Entry 8F5P (electron microscopy, 3.40 A resolution); this record covers chains E and F of the 6 polymer chains in the assembly.

== Chain E ==
Name: WD_REPEATS_REGION domain-containing protein
Source organism: Leishmania tarentolae
UniProt: A0A640KQ11 (A0A640KQ11_LEITA); residues 1-1654 here = UniProt positions 1-1654
Chain sequence (1654 residues; each row starts with the number of its first residue):
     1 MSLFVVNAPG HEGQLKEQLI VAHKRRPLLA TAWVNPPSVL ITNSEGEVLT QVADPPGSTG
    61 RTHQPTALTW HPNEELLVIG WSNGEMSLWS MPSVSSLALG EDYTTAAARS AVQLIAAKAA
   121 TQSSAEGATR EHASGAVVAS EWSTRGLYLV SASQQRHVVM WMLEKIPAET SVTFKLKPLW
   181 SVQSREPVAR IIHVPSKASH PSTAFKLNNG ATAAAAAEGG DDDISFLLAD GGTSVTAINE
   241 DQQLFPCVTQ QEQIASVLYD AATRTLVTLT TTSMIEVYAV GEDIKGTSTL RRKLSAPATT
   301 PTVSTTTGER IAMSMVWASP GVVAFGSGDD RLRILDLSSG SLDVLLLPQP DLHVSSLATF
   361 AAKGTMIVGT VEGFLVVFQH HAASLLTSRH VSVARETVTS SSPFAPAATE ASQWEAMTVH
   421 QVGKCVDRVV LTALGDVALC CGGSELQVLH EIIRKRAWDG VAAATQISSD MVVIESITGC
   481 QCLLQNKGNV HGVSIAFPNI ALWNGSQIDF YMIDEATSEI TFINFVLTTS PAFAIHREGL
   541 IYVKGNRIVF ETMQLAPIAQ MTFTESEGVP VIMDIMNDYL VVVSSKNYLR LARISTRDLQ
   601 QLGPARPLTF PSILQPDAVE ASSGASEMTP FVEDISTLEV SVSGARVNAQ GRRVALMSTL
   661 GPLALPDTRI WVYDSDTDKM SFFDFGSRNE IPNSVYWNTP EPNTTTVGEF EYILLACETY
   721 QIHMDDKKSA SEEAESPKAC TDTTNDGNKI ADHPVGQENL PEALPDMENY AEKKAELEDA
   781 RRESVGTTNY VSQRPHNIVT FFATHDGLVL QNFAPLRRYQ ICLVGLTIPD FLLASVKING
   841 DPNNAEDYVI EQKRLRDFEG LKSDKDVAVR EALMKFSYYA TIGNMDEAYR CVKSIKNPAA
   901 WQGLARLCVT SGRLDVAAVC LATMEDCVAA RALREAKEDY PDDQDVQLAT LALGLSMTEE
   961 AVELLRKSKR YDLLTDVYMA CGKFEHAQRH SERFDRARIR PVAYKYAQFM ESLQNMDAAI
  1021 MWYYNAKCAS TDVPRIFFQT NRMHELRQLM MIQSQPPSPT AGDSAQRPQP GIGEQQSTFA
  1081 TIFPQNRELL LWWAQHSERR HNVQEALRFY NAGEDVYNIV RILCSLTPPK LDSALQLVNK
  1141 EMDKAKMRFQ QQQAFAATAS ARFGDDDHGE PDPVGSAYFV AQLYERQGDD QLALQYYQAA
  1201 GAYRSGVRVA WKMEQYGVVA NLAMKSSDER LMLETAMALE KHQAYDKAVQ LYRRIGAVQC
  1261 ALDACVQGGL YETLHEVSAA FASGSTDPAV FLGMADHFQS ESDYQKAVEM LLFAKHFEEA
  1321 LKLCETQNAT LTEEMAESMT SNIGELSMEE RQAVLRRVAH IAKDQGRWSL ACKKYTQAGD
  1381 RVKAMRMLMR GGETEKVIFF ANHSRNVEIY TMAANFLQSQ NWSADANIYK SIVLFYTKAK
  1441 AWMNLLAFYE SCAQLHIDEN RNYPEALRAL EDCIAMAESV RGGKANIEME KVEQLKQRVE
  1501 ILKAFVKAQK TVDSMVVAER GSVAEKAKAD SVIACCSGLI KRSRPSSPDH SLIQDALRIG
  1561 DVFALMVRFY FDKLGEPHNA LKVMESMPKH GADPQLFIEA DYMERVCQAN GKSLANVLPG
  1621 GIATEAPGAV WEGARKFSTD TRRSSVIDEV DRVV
Not modelled in the structure: 200-221, 296-309, 382-409, 612-637, 722-767, 785-793, 1053-1077, 1157-1169, 1241-1654

== Chain F ==
Name: WD_REPEATS_REGION domain-containing protein
Source organism: Leishmania tarentolae
UniProt: A0A640KHB7 (A0A640KHB7_LEITA); numbering as in UniProt (aligned over 1-1376)
Chain sequence (1376 residues; each row starts with the number of its first residue):
     1 MVLTQQFVIS NADLGRGHVV EALHPSSPLI ALAGSKGRVL ILNKTGKVEH QLPMQNVVAM
    61 EWECSTDTLA IITSSSSDVH LYTHRTRQTD TIDTKLKDLC FVCWSQSQPL FAIGSKSGQF
   121 VLYNRRTLRL VPVADTHKQR LISGMWVPAQ DSRLLIISED PSLSISDAEG KVLTTIPLPS
   181 VPKSVCVSGM ANSPKSSSFA AVNLDNTLLI VDLRSYATAA GQFNSALGQI TCLTAGINGE
   241 FLAGFASGTV ALLDLAGSEV RLRGSLRLLK NAVEMVNFGE GSGVVAAVAD NRVGLLRITE
   301 DGIAPTGDEA SLESERGVPD LLAWSRDGQQ LFVGTNQGNV TVFTLKVLNV SASYGTLVFS
   361 FTSNRTIGVK NLQDNRVVCT VPVNSDPAFI SAGMAMLAAG VNNQVSYYEY FIPNSLPYPM
   421 VDPAKNVSQS SQQAHSVFLR TVEYPSPVTD LKVNSNLAAV VYDGRVQLSP IRDTPEAAAP
   481 VYFPESGDTR LVSIALSEVF FLYATTSRVS VYALHNLQQV ATFTCNTGLK RAFANPACTR
   541 VAYVDDSSEL FNVNLVTEVA NKAEGYDPDQ KMVLWDQAEA TVFITYDSEK CATFVNTPHS
   601 RHGATCESVL VKDSSEDNLY TPLPPGYTPV TLFRGTVVCQ TPNGTLETVP LQTHNNIFLR
   661 TPNAEAFYNN FSLNRLRWSS NNITSPQEAE DLAVKSLHML DVELAIRVYR QLSQPSLVLC
   721 LEKIRHIHEK NLLLGHVSMI MGYMKDAQNF FLRSSQPLRA LEMRRDMMQW ERALTLAEQL
   781 APEEVPIISR DYAQHLEYRG VYAKALEMYQ KGLRQLPTGH ASTELSVTVQ EVERHNEQCR
   841 QGAARSQIRI GNIADAMKTV KESSEVSFVK ECAKLCEENQ KHEEAAQLYE KAGDIERAAT
   901 IYIERCKNLK AAERLLPFIK SRNIIGIYAR GKEAEGAFVE AEKAFAQAED WDNAVRLRIE
   961 KLNDLHGAYV IVRQTRSANA AALVAKKCTA QKEYGTAVEF LVLAKSLDEA FELAKTHDCM
  1021 FNFESALLNQ VQLKDGIAPL SNQADFTMIA EYYDNDGKAG QAGMYYHISG HYAKALNKYL
  1081 ESGQPEDIEK AVEVVGKAHS DSLTNKFIDY LMGETDGEPK DPSYIFKLYL AMGSYEKAAK
  1141 TSVIISAKEQ EIGNYKSAHK TLVEAYRILQ QRNMHVSNDL RRALMLLHSY IIVKDLLKIM
  1201 KDDDTACRML LRVSRNIQKF PKHITTIVTT TVLQCLKSNF KKSAFEYACY LIQNEKHRAE
  1261 MTEKSRKKIE GIVRRHSKDD AVDPVEPMLP CPYCDAPVAE TELDCGACKN TIPFCIVTGK
  1321 HIVKSDYTST PCCGFPAIYS ALMTRLSGTL TCPMCEATID ISNVNRETNP ELKALL
Not modelled in the structure: 413-433, 992-1376

== How chain E and chain F interact ==
Residue-residue contacts - 55 pairs, chain E then chain F:
  Asn-769(E) with Arg-710(F); Gln-711(F)
  Tyr-770(E) with Gln-711(F), hydrogen bond (backbone-side chain)
  Ala-771(E) with Gln-711(F)
  Glu-772(E) with Arg-710(F); Gln-711(F); Leu-712(F), hydrogen bond (side chain-backbone); Ser-713(F), hydrogen bond
  Lys-774(E) with Thr-684(F), hydrogen bond (side chain-backbone); Pro-686(F)
  Ala-775(E) with Pro-686(F)
  Asp-886(E) with Tyr-798(F)
  Tyr-889(E) with Tyr-798(F), hydrogen bond (backbone-side chain)
  Arg-890(E) with Tyr-798(F), hydrogen bond (backbone-side chain)
  Lys-893(E) with Tyr-798(F); Arg-799(F)
  Ala-918(E) with Met-768(F)
  Val-919(E) with Met-768(F), hydrophobic
  Ala-922(E) with Asp-766(F); Met-767(F); Met-768(F), hydrophobic
  Glu-925(E) with Met-767(F)
  Cys-927(E) with Met-739(F), hydrophobic
  Val-928(E) with Cys-720(F), hydrophobic
  Ala-930(E) with Asp-766(F)
  Arg-931(E) with His-736(F), hydrogen bond; Met-739(F), hydrogen bond; Asp-766(F), hydrogen bond (backbone-side chain)
  Arg-934(E) with Glu-762(F), salt bridge; Asp-766(F), salt bridge
  Leu-953(E) with Pro-715(F), hydrophobic; Ser-716(F); Leu-719(F), hydrophobic
  Gly-954(E) with Ser-716(F)
  Thr-958(E) with Pro-715(F)
  Met-979(E) with Arg-710(F), hydrogen bond (backbone-side chain)
  Ala-980(E) with Pro-715(F); Val-718(F); Leu-719(F), hydrophobic
  Cys-981(E) with Arg-710(F)
  Gly-982(E) with Arg-710(F), hydrogen bond (backbone-backbone)
  Lys-1005(E) with Arg-710(F); Glu-722(F); Arg-725(F)
  Phe-1009(E) with Arg-707(F); Gln-711(F)
  Ser-1012(E) with Arg-677(F); Glu-703(F)
  Leu-1013(E) with Ser-680(F); Asn-681(F), hydrogen bond (backbone-side chain); Arg-707(F)
  Gln-1014(E) with Arg-660(F); Arg-677(F); Trp-678(F)
  Asn-1015(E) with Asn-681(F), hydrogen bond
Also at the interface, not in a pair above, chain E (37 interface residues in all): Glu-768, Asp-926, Asp-976, Val-977, Phe-984
Also at the interface, not in a pair above, chain F (34 interface residues in all): Ser-685, Ala-689, Ile-740, Met-744, Met-763, His-795

== In short ==
The interface between chain E and chain F involves 37 residues on one side and 34 on the other; the contacts
include 13 hydrogen bonds and 2 salt bridges. Among the polar pairs are Arg-934(E)/Glu-762(F),
Arg-934(E)/Asp-766(F) and Tyr-770(E)/Gln-711(F).
Chain E is WD_REPEATS_REGION domain-containing protein and chain F is WD_REPEATS_REGION domain-containing
protein, both from Leishmania tarentolae; the structure, Structure of Leishmania tarentolae IFT-A (state 2),
was determined by electron microscopy (same publication as 8F5O).
